PDB entry 2Q6L | X-ray diffraction, 2.72 A resolution | chain A

[Chain A]
Protein: Hypothetical protein
From: Salinispora tropica
UniProt: A4X3Q0 (A4X3Q0_9ACTO); numbering as in UniProt (aligned over 1-283)
Amino-acid sequence (285 residues; numbered -1 to 283; the number before each row is that of its first residue; numbers below 1 keep their minus sign (Gly-1 is residue -1)):
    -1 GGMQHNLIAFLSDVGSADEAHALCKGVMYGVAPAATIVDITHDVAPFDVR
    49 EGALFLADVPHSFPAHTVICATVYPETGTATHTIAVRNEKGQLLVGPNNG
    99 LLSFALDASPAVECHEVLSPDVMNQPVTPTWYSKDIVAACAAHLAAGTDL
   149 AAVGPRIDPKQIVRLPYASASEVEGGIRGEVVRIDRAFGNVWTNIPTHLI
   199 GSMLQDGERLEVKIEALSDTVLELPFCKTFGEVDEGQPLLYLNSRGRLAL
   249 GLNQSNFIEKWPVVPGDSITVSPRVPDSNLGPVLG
Unresolved in the structure: 172-173, 199-206, 212-217, 272-283
Differences from the reference sequence: cloning artifact (-1 to 0); engineered mutation Thr70 (Tyr in A4X3Q0), Ser131 (Gly in A4X3Q0)
Residues lining bound ligands:
  - 5'-chloro-5'-deoxyadenosine (5CD): Asp11, Val12, Phe45, Thr70, Val71, Tyr72, Pro73, Thr75, Thr128, Trp129, Tyr130, Ser131, Phe186, Asn188, Phe228, Leu250, Asn251, Gln252, Ser253
  - methionine (MET): Ala18, Thr128, Trp129, Asp183, Phe186, Asn188, Trp190, Phe228, Tyr239, Asn241, Ser242

[In short]
Bound to chain A: 5'-chloro-5'-deoxyadenosine and methionine.
Chain A is Hypothetical protein (Salinispora tropica); the structure, SalL double mutant Y70T/G131S with CLDA
and L-MET, was determined by X-ray diffraction, deposited together with 2Q6I, 2Q6K and 2Q6O.
